PDB entry 2MNJ | solution NMR | chains A and B

Chain A:
Name: TPR repeat-containing protein associated with Hsp90
From: Saccharomyces cerevisiae
UniProt: P25638 (TAH1_YEAST); residues 5-23 here correspond to UniProt positions 93-111 (UniProt number = residue number + 88)
Chain sequence (23 residues; each row starts with the number of its first residue):
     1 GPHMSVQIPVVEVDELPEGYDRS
Sequence notes: expression tag (1-4)

Chain B:
Name: Protein interacting with Hsp90 1
From: Saccharomyces cerevisiae
UniProt: P38768 (PIH1_YEAST); residues 24-111 here correspond to UniProt positions 257-344 (UniProt number = residue number + 233)
Chain sequence (88 residues; numbered 24 to 111; the number before each row is that of its first residue):
    24 PHEQQEDVPEYEVKMKRFKGAAYKLRILIENKAPNSKPDRFSPSYNFAEN
    74 ILYINGKLSIPLPRDIVVNAADIKIFHIRKERTLYIYI

Interface between chain A and chain B:
Pairs across the interface - 52 pairs, chain A then chain B:
  Pro2(A) with Ala71(B)
  Met4(A) with Asn69(B); Phe70(B); Ala71(B)
  Ser5(A) with Tyr68(B); Asn69(B)
  Val6(A) with Ser67(B); Tyr68(B); Phe70(B); Ala93(B)
  Gln7(A) with Pro66(B); Ser67(B)
  Ile8(A) with Pro66(B); Ser67(B); Tyr68(B); Leu75(B); Ala93(B); Ile96(B); Ile98(B)
  Val10(A) with Phe64(B); Pro66(B); Ile98(B); His100(B)
  Val11(A) with Ile98(B); Phe99(B); His100(B)
  Glu12(A) with His100(B); Arg102(B)
  Val13(A) with Phe99(B); His100(B); Ile101(B); Arg102(B)
  Asp14(A) with Ile101(B); Lys103(B)
  Glu15(A) with Ile101(B)
  Leu16(A) with Phe99(B); Ile101(B); Tyr108(B); Tyr110(B)
  Gly19(A) with Tyr46(B)
  Tyr20(A) with Tyr46(B); Lys97(B); Phe99(B); Tyr110(B)
  Asp21(A) with Phe41(B); Tyr46(B); Arg49(B); Tyr110(B)
  Arg22(A) with Glu104(B); Tyr108(B); Tyr110(B)
  Ser23(A) with Arg49(B)
Other interface residues (no listed pair), chain A (20 interface residues in all): His3, Pro9

In short:
The interface between chain A and chain B involves 20 residues on one side and 23 on the other.
Here chain A is TPR repeat-containing protein associated with Hsp90 and chain B is Protein interacting with
Hsp90 1, both from Saccharomyces cerevisiae. Entry 2MNJ (NMR solution structure of the yeast Pih1 and Tah1
C-terminal domains complex) was determined by solution NMR.
